PDB entry 6QM8 | electron microscopy, 3.30 A resolution | chains H and V of the 28 polymer chains in the assembly

# Chain H (and V)
Protein: Proteasome beta1 chain
From: Leishmania tarentolae
Notes: chain V of this document is another copy of the same molecule, construct and numbering; everything in this record applies to it too
Sequence (283 residues; each row starts with the number of its first residue):
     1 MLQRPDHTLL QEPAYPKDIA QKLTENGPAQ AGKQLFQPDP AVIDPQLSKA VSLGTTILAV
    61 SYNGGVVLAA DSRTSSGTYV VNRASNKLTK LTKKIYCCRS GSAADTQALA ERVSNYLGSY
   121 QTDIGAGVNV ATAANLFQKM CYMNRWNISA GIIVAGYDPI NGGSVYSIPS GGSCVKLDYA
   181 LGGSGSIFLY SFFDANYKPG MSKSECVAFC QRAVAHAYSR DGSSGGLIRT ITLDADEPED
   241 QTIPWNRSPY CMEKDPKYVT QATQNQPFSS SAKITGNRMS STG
Unresolved in the structure: 1-54

# How chain H and chain V interact
Pairs across the interface (58):
  Asn129(H) with Ala272(V)
  Ile160(H) with Lys273(V)
  Asn161(H) with Ala272(V); Lys273(V); Ile274(V), hydrogen bond (side chain-backbone)
  Tyr166(H) with Ile274(V)
  Cys174(H) with Gln264(V), hydrogen bond (backbone-side chain)
  Val175(H) with Gln264(V)
  Lys176(H) with Ala262(V); Gln264(V), hydrogen bond (backbone-side chain)
  Tyr179(H) with Arg220(V), hydrogen bond; Tyr258(V), hydrogen bond
  Ile187(H) with Phe188(V)
  Phe188(H) with Ile187(V); Phe188(V); Ser191(V)
  Tyr190(H) with Arg220(V)
  Ser191(H) with Phe188(V); His216(V), hydrogen bond (side chain-backbone)
  Phe192(H) with Ala195(V), hydrophobic
  Phe193(H) with Lys257(V)
  Asp194(H) with His216(V); Arg220(V), salt bridge; Tyr250(V), hydrogen bond; Asp255(V); Lys257(V), hydrogen bond (backbone-side chain); Tyr258(V), hydrogen bond
  Ala195(H) with Phe192(V), hydrophobic; Asn196(V); His216(V)
  Asn196(H) with Ala195(V); Asn196(V)
  Tyr197(H) with Lys257(V)
  Pro199(H) with Lys257(V)
  His216(H) with Ser191(V), hydrogen bond (backbone-side chain); Asp194(V); Ala195(V)
  Arg220(H) with Tyr179(V), hydrogen bond; Tyr190(V); Asp194(V), salt bridge
  Tyr250(H) with Asp194(V), hydrogen bond
  Asp255(H) with Asp194(V)
  Lys257(H) with Phe193(V); Asp194(V), hydrogen bond (side chain-backbone); Tyr197(V); Pro199(V)
  Tyr258(H) with Tyr179(V), hydrogen bond; Asp194(V), hydrogen bond
  Ala262(H) with Lys176(V)
  Gln264(H) with Cys174(V), hydrogen bond (side chain-backbone); Val175(V); Lys176(V), hydrogen bond (side chain-backbone)
  Ala272(H) with Asn129(V); Asn161(V)
  Lys273(H) with Ile160(V); Asn161(V)
  Ile274(H) with Asn161(V), hydrogen bond (backbone-side chain); Tyr166(V)
Also at the interface, not in a pair above, chain H (36 interface residues in all): Ala131, Leu189, Arg212, Ala217, Met252, Thr263
Also at the interface, not in a pair above, chain V (36 interface residues in all): Ala131, Leu189, Arg212, Ala217, Met252, Thr263

# Summary
The chain H/chain V interface involves 36 residues from each chain; the contacts include 18 hydrogen bonds and
2 salt bridges. Polar pairs include Asp194(H)-Arg220(V), Asn161(H)-Ile274(V) and Cys174(H)-Gln264(V).
Both chains are Proteasome beta1 chain (Leishmania tarentolae). Entry 6QM8 (Leishmania tarentolae proteasome
20S subunit apo structure) was determined by electron microscopy, deposited together with 6QM7.
